Entry 8U6K (X-ray diffraction, 2.72 A resolution); this record covers chains A and B.

Chain A:
Name: Reverse transcriptase/ribonuclease H
Source organism: Human immunodeficiency virus 1
Notes: EC 2.7.7.49, 2.7.7.7, 3.1.26.13
UniProtKB: P03366 (POL_HV1B1); residues 1-555 here correspond to UniProt positions 600-1154 (UniProt number = residue number + 599)
Amino-acid sequence (557 residues; each row starts with the number of its first residue; numbers below 1 keep their minus sign (Met-1 is residue -1)):
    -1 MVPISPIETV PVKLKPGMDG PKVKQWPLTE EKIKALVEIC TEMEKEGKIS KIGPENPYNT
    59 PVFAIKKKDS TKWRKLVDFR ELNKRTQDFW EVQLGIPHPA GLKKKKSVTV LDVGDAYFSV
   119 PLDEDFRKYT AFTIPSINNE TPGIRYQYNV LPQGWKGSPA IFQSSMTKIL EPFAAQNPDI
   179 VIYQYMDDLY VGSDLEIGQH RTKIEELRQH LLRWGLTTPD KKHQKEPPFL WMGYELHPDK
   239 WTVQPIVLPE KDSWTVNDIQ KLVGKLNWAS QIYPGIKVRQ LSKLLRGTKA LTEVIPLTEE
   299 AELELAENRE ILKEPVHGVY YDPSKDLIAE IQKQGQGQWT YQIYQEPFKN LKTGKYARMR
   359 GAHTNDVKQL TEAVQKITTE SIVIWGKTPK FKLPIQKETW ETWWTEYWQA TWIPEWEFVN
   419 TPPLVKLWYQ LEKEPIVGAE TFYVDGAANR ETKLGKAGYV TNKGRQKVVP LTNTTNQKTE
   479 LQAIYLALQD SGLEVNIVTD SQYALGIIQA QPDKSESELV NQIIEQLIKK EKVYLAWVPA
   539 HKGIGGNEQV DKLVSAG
Not modelled in the structure: -1 to 0, 67-69, 555
Differences from the reference sequence: expression tag (-1 to 0); engineered mutation Ala172 (Lys771 in P03366), Ala173 (Lys772 in P03366), Ser280 (Cys879 in P03366)
Ion coordination: Mg2+: Asp443, Asp498
Residues lining bound ligands: VRF (N-(2-{2-[(6-cyanonaphthalen-1-yl)oxy]phenoxy}ethyl)-N-methylprop-2-enamide): Leu100, Lys101, Lys102, Lys103, Val106, Val108, Val179, Tyr181, Tyr188, Val189, Gly190, Phe227, Trp229, Leu234, His235, Pro236, Tyr318
UniProt features mapped onto this chain:
  - region: Phe227 to His235 (RT 'primer grip')
  - motif: Trp398 to Trp414 (Tryptophan repeat motif)
  - binding site (Mg(2+)): Asp110, Asp185, Asp186, Asp443, Glu478, Asp498, Asp549
  - site: Trp401 (Essential for RT p66/p51 heterodimerization), Trp414 (Essential for RT p66/p51 heterodimerization), Phe440, Tyr441 (Cleavage)

Chain B:
Name: p51 RT
Source organism: Human immunodeficiency virus 1
UniProtKB: P03366 (POL_HV1B1); residues 1-428 here correspond to UniProt positions 600-1027 (UniProt number = residue number + 599)
Amino-acid sequence (428 residues; row label = number of the first residue in the row):
     1 PISPIETVPV KLKPGMDGPK VKQWPLTEEK IKALVEICTE MEKEGKISKI GPENPYNTPV
    61 FAIKKKDSTK WRKLVDFREL NKRTQDFWEV QLGIPHPAGL KKKKSVTVLD VGDAYFSVPL
   121 DEDFRKYTAF TIPSINNETP GIRYQYNVLP QGWKGSPAIF QSSMTKILEP FKKQNPDIVI
   181 YQYMDDLYVG SDLEIGQHRT KIEELRQHLL RWGLTTPDKK HQKEPPFLWM GYELHPDKWT
   241 VQPIVLPEKD SWTVNDIQKL VGKLNWASQI YPGIKVRQLS KLLRGTKALT EVIPLTEEAE
   301 LELAENREIL KEPVHGVYYD PSKDLIAEIQ KQGQGQWTYQ IYQEPFKNLK TGKYARMRGA
   361 HTNDVKQLTE AVQKITTESI VIWGKTPKFK LPIQKETWET WWTEYWQATW IPEWEFVNTP
   421 PLVKLWYQ
Not modelled in the structure: 1-3, 66-67, 89-94, 218-231
Differences from the reference sequence: engineered mutation Ser280 (Cys879 in P03366)
Ion coordination: Mg2+: Gln23, Asn57, Thr58
UniProt features mapped onto this chain:
  - region: Phe227 to His235 (RT 'primer grip')
  - motif: Trp398 to Trp414 (Tryptophan repeat motif)
  - binding site (Mg(2+)): Asp110, Asp185, Asp186
  - site (Essential for RT p66/p51 heterodimerization): Trp401, Trp414

How chain A and chain B interact:
Residue-residue contacts (103; chain A residue first):
  Val8(A) - Glu53(B)
  Pro9(A) - Glu53(B)
  Gln85(A) - Glu53(B)  hydrogen bond (side chain-backbone)
  Asp86(A) - Lys20(B)  salt bridge
  Asp86(A) - Pro55(B)
  Phe87(A) - Pro52(B)
  Phe87(A) - Glu53(B)
  Phe87(A) - Pro55(B)
  Trp88(A) - Pro52(B)  hydrogen bond (backbone-backbone)
  Trp88(A) - Asn54(B)
  Trp88(A) - Pro55(B)
  Trp88(A) - Asn57(B)
  Trp88(A) - Thr131(B)
  Trp88(A) - Arg143(B)
  Gln91(A) - Asn137(B)
  Gln91(A) - Thr139(B)
  Gln91(A) - Pro140(B)
  Gly93(A) - Asn137(B)  hydrogen bond (backbone-side chain)
  Ile94(A) - Asn137(B)  hydrogen bond (backbone-side chain)
  Pro95(A) - Asn136(B)
  Pro95(A) - Asn137(B)
  His96(A) - Asn136(B)  hydrogen bond (backbone-side chain)
  Gly99(A) - Asn136(B)
  Lys101(A) - Glu138(B)  salt bridge
  Ala158(A) - Pro52(B)
  Gln161(A) - Pro140(B)
  Ser162(A) - Pro52(B)
  Tyr181(A) - Glu138(B)
  Arg358(A) - Gln394(B)
  Arg358(A) - Glu396(B)  salt bridge
  Gln373(A) - Gln394(B)
  Gln373(A) - Glu396(B)
  Gln373(A) - Thr397(B)  hydrogen bond
  Gln373(A) - Thr400(B)  hydrogen bond
  Ile380(A) - Leu26(B)
  Val381(A) - Pro25(B)  hydrophobic
  Val381(A) - Asn136(B)  hydrogen bond (backbone-backbone)
  Ile382(A) - Ile135(B)
  Ile382(A) - Asn136(B)
  Trp383(A) - Ile135(B)
  Gly384(A) - Thr27(B)
  Gly384(A) - Glu28(B)  hydrogen bond (backbone-backbone)
  Gly384(A) - Ile135(B)
  Trp402(A) - Lys331(B)  hydrogen bond (backbone-side chain)
  Tyr405(A) - Lys331(B)  hydrogen bond (backbone-side chain)
  Trp406(A) - Lys331(B)
  Trp406(A) - Pro392(B)  hydrophobic
  Trp406(A) - Val417(B)
  Trp406(A) - Asn418(B)
  Trp406(A) - Thr419(B)
  Gln407(A) - Lys331(B)
  Gln407(A) - Pro392(B)
  Gln407(A) - Ile393(B)
  Gln407(A) - Val417(B)  hydrogen bond (side chain-backbone)
  Ala408(A) - Trp337(B)  hydrophobic
  Ala408(A) - Asp364(B)
  Ala408(A) - Pro392(B)  hydrogen bond (backbone-backbone)
  Ala408(A) - Ile393(B)
  Thr409(A) - Asp364(B)  hydrogen bond (backbone-side chain)
  Trp410(A) - Asn363(B)
  Trp410(A) - Val365(B)  hydrophobic
  Trp410(A) - Trp401(B)  hydrophobic
  Trp410(A) - Tyr405(B)
  Pro433(A) - Asn255(B)
  Pro433(A) - Thr290(B)
  Ile434(A) - Thr290(B)  hydrogen bond (backbone-side chain)
  Val435(A) - Thr290(B)
  Thr439(A) - Lys287(B)
  Thr439(A) - Ala288(B)
  Thr439(A) - Leu289(B)  hydrogen bond (side chain-backbone)
  Tyr441(A) - Val254(B)
  Tyr441(A) - Gln258(B)
  Tyr441(A) - Lys287(B)  hydrogen bond (side chain-backbone)
  Thr459(A) - Thr286(B)
  Asn460(A) - Thr286(B)
  Asn460(A) - Lys287(B)
  Asn460(A) - Ala288(B)
  Asn494(A) - Leu289(B)
  Val496(A) - Leu289(B)  hydrophobic
  Gln500(A) - Leu422(B)
  Leu503(A) - Leu422(B)  hydrophobic
  Gln507(A) - Pro421(B)
  Tyr532(A) - Asn255(B)  hydrogen bond
  Tyr532(A) - Lys259(B)  hydrogen bond
  Tyr532(A) - Leu289(B)  hydrophobic
  Ala534(A) - Asn255(B)
  Ala534(A) - Lys259(B)
  Trp535(A) - Lys259(B)
  Trp535(A) - Leu422(B)  hydrophobic
  Trp535(A) - Trp426(B)  hydrophobic
  Val536(A) - Gln258(B)
  Pro537(A) - Gly262(B)
  Pro537(A) - Asn265(B)
  Ile542(A) - Val261(B)  hydrophobic
  Ile542(A) - Ser280(B)
  Ile542(A) - Leu283(B)
  Ile542(A) - Arg284(B)
  Gly543(A) - Leu283(B)
  Gly543(A) - Gly285(B)
  Gly544(A) - Gly285(B)  hydrogen bond (backbone-backbone)
  Gly544(A) - Thr286(B)
  Gln547(A) - Gly285(B)  hydrogen bond (side chain-backbone)
  Gln547(A) - Thr286(B)
Other interface residues (no listed pair), chain A (65 interface residues in all): Lys11, Glu89, Leu100, Ile159, Glu370, Thr376, Thr377, Thr403, Gly436, Val458, Gly504, Lys540, Gly541
Other interface residues (no listed pair), chain B (56 interface residues in all): Tyr56, Lys126, Leu368

Summary:
The interface between chain A and chain B involves 65 residues on one side and 56 on the other; the contacts
include 21 hydrogen bonds and 3 salt bridges. Among the polar pairs are Asp86(A)-Lys20(B), Lys101(A)-Glu138(B)
and Arg358(A)-Glu396(B). Ligands of chain A: compound VRF.
Chain A is Reverse transcriptase/ribonuclease H and chain B is p51 RT, both from Human immunodeficiency virus
1; the structure, Crystal Structure of HIV-1 Reverse Transcriptase in Complex with
N-(2-(2-((6-cyanonaphthalen-1-yl)oxy)phenoxy)ethyl)-N-methylacrylamide (JLJ747), a non-nucleoside inhibitor,
was determined by X-ray diffraction together with 8U69, 8U6A, 8U6B, 8U6C, 8U6D, 8U6E and 14 further entries
from the same study.
